5THF - chains B and E of the 6 polymer chains in the assembly; structure by X-ray diffraction, 2.59 A resolution.

[Chain B]
Protein: Hemagglutinin HA2 chain
From: Influenza A virus
UniProtKB: Q91MA7 (HEMA_I68A4); residues 1-176 here correspond to UniProt positions 346-521 (UniProt number = residue number + 345)
Sequence (184 residues; each row starts with the number of its first residue):
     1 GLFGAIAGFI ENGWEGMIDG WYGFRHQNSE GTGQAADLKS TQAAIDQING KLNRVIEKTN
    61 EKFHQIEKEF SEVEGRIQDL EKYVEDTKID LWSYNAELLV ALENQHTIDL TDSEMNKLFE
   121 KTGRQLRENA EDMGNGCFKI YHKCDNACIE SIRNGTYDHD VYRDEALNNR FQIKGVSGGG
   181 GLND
Unresolved in the structure: 59, 174-184
Construct notes: engineered mutation Gly123 (Arg468 in Q91MA7); expression tag (177-184)
Cystine bridges: Cys144-Cys148
Swiss-Prot annotation at these positions:
  - glycosylation: Asn154 (N-linked (GlcNAc...) asparagine)

[Chain E]
Protein: Hemagglutinin HA1 chain
From: Influenza A virus (strain A/Hong Kong/1/1968 H3N2)
Notes: engineered mutation(s): Insertion
UniProtKB: Q91MA7 (HEMA_I68A4); residues 11-329 here correspond to UniProt positions 27-345 (UniProt number = residue number + 16)
Sequence (325 residues; row label = number of the first residue in the row; a row labelled like 157A-157B holds insertion residues (157A, then the next letters in order)):
     7 ADPGATLCLG HHAVPNGTLV KTITDDQIEV TNATELVQSS STGKICNNPH RILDGIDCTL
    67 IDALLGDPHC DVFQNETWDL FVERSKAFSN CYPYDVPDYA SLRSLVASSG TLEFITEGFT
   127 WTGVTQNGGS NACKRGPGSG FFSRLNWLTK S
157A-157B SK
   158 GSTYPVLNVT MPNNDNFDKL YIWGVHHPST NQEQTSLYVQ ASGRVTVSTR RSQQTIIPNI
   218 GSRPWVRGLS SRISIYWTIV KPGDVLVINS NGNLIAPRGY FKMRTGKSSI MRSDAPIDTC
   278 ISECITPNGS IPNDKPFQNV NKITYGACPK YVKQNTLKLA TGMRNVPEKQ TR
Unresolved in the structure: 7-8, 326-329
Construct notes: expression tag (7-10); insertion (157A-157B)
Cystine bridges: Cys52-Cys277, Cys64-Cys76, Cys97-Cys139, Cys281-Cys305
Glycans and other covalent adducts: N-acetylglucosamine (NAG) linked to Asn38, Asn285; glycan linked to Asn165
Swiss-Prot annotation at these positions:
  - site: Arg329 (Cleavage)
  - glycosylation (N-linked (GlcNAc...) asparagine): Asn22, Asn38, Asn81, Asn165, Asn285

[How chain B and chain E interact]
Contacting residue pairs (9):
  Ser71(B) with Lys238(E), hydrogen bond (backbone-side chain)
  Glu72(B) with Lys238(E), salt bridge
  Val73(B) with Leu111(E), hydrophobic; Ile236(E), hydrophobic
  Glu74(B) with Ser107(E), hydrogen bond (backbone-side chain)
  Gly75(B) with Ser107(E)
  Arg76(B) with Ala106(E); Ser107(E), hydrogen bond (backbone-side chain)
  Asp79(B) with Ser110(E), hydrogen bond
Other interface residues (no listed pair), chain E (7 interface residues in all): Asp104

[Summary]
Chain B and chain E each contribute 7 residues to their interface; the contacts include 4 hydrogen bonds and 1
salt bridge. Polar pairs include Glu72(B)-Lys238(E), Ser71(B)-Lys238(E) and Glu74(B)-Ser107(E). Covalently
linked N-acetylglucosamine: at Asn38(E) and Asn285(E).
Chain B is Hemagglutinin HA2 chain (Influenza A virus) and chain E is Hemagglutinin HA1 chain (Influenza A
virus (strain A/Hong Kong/1/1968 H3N2)); the structure, Crystal structure of H3 hemagglutinin with insertion
of two amino acids in the 150-loop from the ..., was determined by X-ray diffraction, deposited together with
5TGO, 5TGU, 5TGV, 5TH0, 5TH1, 5THB and 5THC.
